PDB entry 9IZC | electron microscopy, 2.68 A resolution | chains B and S of the 5 polymer chains in the assembly

Chain B:
Protein: Guanine nucleotide-binding protein G(I)/G(S)/G(T) subunit beta-1
From: Homo sapiens
UniProt: P62873 (GBB1_HUMAN); numbering as in UniProt (aligned over 4-340)
Chain sequence (337 residues; row label = number of the first residue in the row):
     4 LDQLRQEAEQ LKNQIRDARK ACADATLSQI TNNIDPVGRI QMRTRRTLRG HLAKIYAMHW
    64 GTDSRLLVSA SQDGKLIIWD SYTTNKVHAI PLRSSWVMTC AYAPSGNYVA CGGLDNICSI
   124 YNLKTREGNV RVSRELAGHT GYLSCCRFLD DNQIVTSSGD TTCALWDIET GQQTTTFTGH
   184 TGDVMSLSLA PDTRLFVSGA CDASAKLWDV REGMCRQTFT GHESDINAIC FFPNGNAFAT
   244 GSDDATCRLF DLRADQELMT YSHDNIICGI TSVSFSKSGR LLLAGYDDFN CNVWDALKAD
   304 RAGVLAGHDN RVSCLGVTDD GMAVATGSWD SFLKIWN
UniProt features mapped onto this chain:
  - modified residue: His-266 (Phosphohistidine)
  - natural variant: Leu-30 (L30F: In MRD42; uncertain significance), Arg-52 (R52G: In MRD42), Gly-64 (G64V: In MRD42), Asp-76 (D76E: In MRD42; D76G: In MRD42), Gly-77 (G77S: In MRD42), Lys-78 (K78R: In MRD42), Ile-80 (I80N: In MRD42; I80T: In MRD42), His-91 (H91R: In MRD42; uncertain significance), Ala-92 (A92T: In MRD42), Pro-94 (P94S: In MRD42), Leu-95 (L95P: In MRD42), Arg-96 (R96L: In MRD42), 5 further natural variant entries in UniProt

Chain S:
Protein: scFv16
From: Homo sapiens
Notes: antibody fragment or engineered binder
Chain sequence (248 residues; numbered 1 to 235 plus 15 insertion-coded residues; 2 numbers in that range are skipped by the numbering (no residue carries them; nothing is unmodelled there); the number before each row is that of its first residue; a row labelled like 121A-121O holds insertion residues (121A, then the next letters in order)):
     1 DVQLVESGGG LVQPGGSRKL SCSASGFAFS SFGMHWVRQA PEKGLEWVAY ISSGSGTIYY
    61 ADTVKGRFTI SRDDPKNTLF LQMTSLRSED TAMYYCVRSI YYYGSSPFDF WGQGTTLTVS
   121 S
121A-121O GGGGSGGGGSGGGGS
   124 SDIVMTQATS SVPVTPGESV SISCRSSKSL LHSNGNTYLY WFLQRPGQSP QLLIYRMSNL
   184 ASGVPDRFSG SGSGTAFTLT ISRLEAEDVG VYYCMQHLEY PLTFGAGTKL EL
Disordered / not traced: 121A-121O
Disulfide bonds: Cys-22/Cys-96, Cys-147/Cys-217

Interface between chain B and chain S:
Pairs across the interface - 11 pairs, chain B then chain S:
  Arg-68(B) with Tyr-103(S)
  Leu-69(B) with Tyr-103(S), hydrophobic
  Val-90(B) with Tyr-102(S), hydrophobic
  Arg-129(B) with Val-2(S); Arg-98(S), hydrogen bond (backbone-side chain)
  Glu-130(B) with Gly-26(S); Phe-27(S); Ala-28(S), hydrogen bond (backbone-backbone); Phe-32(S)
  Gly-131(B) with Phe-32(S); Ile-100(S)
Other interface residues (no listed pair), chain B (9 interface residues in all): Asp-83, His-91, Asn-132
Other interface residues (no listed pair), chain S (11 interface residues in all): Ser-31, Phe-110

Overview:
9 residues of chain B face 11 of chain S across their interface, with 2 hydrogen bonds. Polar contacts include
Arg-129(B)/Arg-98(S) and Glu-130(B)/Ala-28(S).
Here chain B is Guanine nucleotide-binding protein G(I)/G(S)/G(T) subunit beta-1 and chain S is scFv16, both
from Homo sapiens. Entry 9IZC (Cryo-EM structure of human HCAR2-Gi complex with MK1903) was determined by
electron microscopy together with 9IZA, 9IZD and 9J8Z from the same study.
